PDB entry 6GFW | electron microscopy, 3.70 A resolution | chains F and M of the 9 polymer chains in the assembly

[Chain F]
Molecule: nifH promoter template DNA
Sequence (63 nucleotides; numbered -27 to 35; the number before each row is that of its first residue; numbers below 1 keep their minus sign (DA-27 is residue -27)):
   -27 ACATGAATGC GCAACAGCAT GCGCGCCCAG GGCTGATCGT GCAAAAGTCG TGCCAGCCGT
    33 CTC
Disordered / not traced: -27 to -21, 30-35

[Chain M]
Molecule: RNA polymerase sigma-54 factor
Organism: Klebsiella pneumoniae
Notes: EC 2.7.7.6
UniProt: chimeric construct of A0A0J4U551, A0A2A5PML4: residues 1-258 from A0A0J4U551 (A0A0J4U551_KLEPN) positions 1-258 (same numbers); residues 292-397 from A0A0J4U551 (A0A0J4U551_KLEPN) positions 292-397 (same numbers); residues 414-477 from A0A2A5PML4 positions 88-151 (UniProt number = residue number - 326)
Sequence (497 residues; each row starts with the number of its first residue; numbers below 1 keep their minus sign (Met-19 is residue -19); X marks 49 residues of unknown identity (built as UNK)):
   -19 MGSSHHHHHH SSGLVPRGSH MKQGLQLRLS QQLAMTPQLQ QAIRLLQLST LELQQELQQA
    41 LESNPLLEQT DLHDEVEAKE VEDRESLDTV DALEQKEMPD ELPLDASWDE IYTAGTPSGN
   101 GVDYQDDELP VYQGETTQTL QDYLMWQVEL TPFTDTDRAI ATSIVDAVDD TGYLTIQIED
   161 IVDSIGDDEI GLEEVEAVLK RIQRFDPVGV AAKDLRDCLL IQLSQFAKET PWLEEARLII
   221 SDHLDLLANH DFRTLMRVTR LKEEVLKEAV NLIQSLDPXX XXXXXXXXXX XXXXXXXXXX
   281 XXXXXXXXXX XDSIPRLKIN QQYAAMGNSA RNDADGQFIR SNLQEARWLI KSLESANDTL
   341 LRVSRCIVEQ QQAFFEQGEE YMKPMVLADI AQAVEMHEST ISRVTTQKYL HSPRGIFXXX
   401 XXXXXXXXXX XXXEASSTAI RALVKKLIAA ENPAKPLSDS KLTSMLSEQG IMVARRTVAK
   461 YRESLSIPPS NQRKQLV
Disordered / not traced: -19 to 103, 258, 292, 397, 414, 474-477
Construct notes: initiating methionine (-19); expression tag (-18 to 0); engineered mutation Ala336 (Arg in A0A0J4U551)

[How chain F and chain M interact]
Pairs across the interface (20):
  DG2(F) - Tyr104(M)  base contact
  DG3(F) - Tyr104(M)  hydrogen bond to the base
  DG4(F) - Gln105(M)  base contact
  DG4(F) - Leu109(M)  base contact
  DC5(F) - Glu108(M)  hydrogen bond to the base
  DC5(F) - Leu109(M)  base contact
  DT6(F) - Val111(M)  base contact
  DA8(F) - Leu333(M)  base contact
  DC10(F) - Ala336(M)  sugar contact
  DC10(F) - Leu340(M)  phosphate contact
  DG11(F) - Ala336(M)  phosphate contact
  DG11(F) - Thr339(M)  phosphate contact
  DG11(F) - Leu340(M)  hydrogen bond to the phosphate
  DT12(F) - Thr380(M)  base contact
  DG13(F) - His377(M)  phosphate contact
  DC14(F) - His377(M)  base contact
  DC14(F) - Ser379(M)  hydrogen bond to the base
  DA15(F) - His377(M)  base contact
  DT23(F) - Thr457(M)  base contact
  DC25(F) - Arg456(M)  base contact
Interface residues without a listed pair, chain F (17 interface residues in all): DG7, DG22, DG24
Interface residues without a listed pair, chain M (18 interface residues in all): Pro110, Met376, Ser417, Ala454

[In short]
17 residues of chain F and 18 residues of chain M are in contact, with 4 hydrogen bonds. Polar pairs include
DG3(F)-Tyr104(M), DC5(F)-Glu108(M) and DC14(F)-Ser379(M).
Chain F is nifH promoter template DNA and chain M is RNA polymerase sigma-54 factor (Klebsiella pneumoniae);
the structure, Cryo-EM structure of bacterial RNA polymerase-sigma54 holoenzyme initial transcribing complex,
was determined by electron microscopy (same publication as 6GH5 and 6GH6).
